Entry 9FFU (electron microscopy, 2.50 A resolution); this record covers chains D and E of the 6 polymer chains in the assembly.

Chain D:
Molecule: Gamma-aminobutyric acid receptor subunit alpha-1
From: Homo sapiens
UniProtKB: P14867 (GBRA1_HUMAN); residues 5-429 here correspond to UniProt positions 32-456 (UniProt number = residue number + 27)
Chain sequence (411 residues; each row starts with the number of its first residue; note: 71 numbers in that range are skipped by the numbering (no residue carries them; nothing is unmodelled there); numbers below 1 keep their minus sign (Met-52 is residue -52)):
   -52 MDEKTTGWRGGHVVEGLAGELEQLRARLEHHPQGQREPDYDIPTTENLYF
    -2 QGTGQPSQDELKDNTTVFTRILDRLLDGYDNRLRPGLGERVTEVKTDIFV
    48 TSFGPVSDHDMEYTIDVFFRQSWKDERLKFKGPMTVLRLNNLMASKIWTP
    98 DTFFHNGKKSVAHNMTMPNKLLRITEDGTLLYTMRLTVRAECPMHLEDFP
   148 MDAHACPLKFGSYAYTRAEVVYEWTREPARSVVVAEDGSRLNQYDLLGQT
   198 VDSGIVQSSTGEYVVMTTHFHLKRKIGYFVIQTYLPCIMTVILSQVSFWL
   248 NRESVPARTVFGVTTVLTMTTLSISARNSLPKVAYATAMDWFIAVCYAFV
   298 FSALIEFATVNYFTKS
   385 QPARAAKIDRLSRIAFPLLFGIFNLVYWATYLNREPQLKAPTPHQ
Unresolved in the structure: -52 to 11, 419-429
Disulfide bonds: Cys139-Cys153
Glycans and other covalent adducts: N-acetylglucosamine (NAG) linked to Asn111
Construct notes: initiating methionine (-52); expression tag (-51 to 4); linker (313, 385-390)
Small-molecule neighbours: gamma-amino-butanoic acid (ABU): Phe65, Arg67, Leu118, Thr130
UniProt features mapped onto this chain:
  - binding site (4-aminobutanoate): Arg67, Thr130
  - binding site (3alpha-hydroxy-5alpha-pregnan-11,20-dione): Trp246
  - glycosylation (N-linked (GlcNAc...) asparagine): Asn11, Asn111

Chain E:
Molecule: Gamma-aminobutyric acid receptor subunit beta-3
From: Homo sapiens
UniProtKB: P28472 (GBRB3_HUMAN); residues 1-448 here correspond to UniProt positions 26-473 (UniProt number = residue number + 25)
Chain sequence (395 residues; each row starts with the number of its first residue; note: 107 numbers in that range are skipped by the numbering (no residue carries them; nothing is unmodelled there); numbers below 1 keep their minus sign (Met-53 is residue -53)):
   -53 MDEKTTGWRGGHVVEGLAGELEQLRARLEHHPQGQREPDYDIPTTENLYF
    -3 QGTGQSVNDPGNMSFVKETVDKLLKGYDIRLRPDFGGPPVCVGMNIDIAS
    47 IDMVSEVNMDYTLTMYFQQYWRDKRLAYSGIPLNLTLDNRVADQLWVPDT
    97 YFLNDKKSFVHGVTVKNRMIRLHPDGTVLYGLRITTTAACMMDLRRYPLD
   147 EQNCTLEIESYGYTTDDIEFYWRGGDKAVTGVERIELPQFSIVEHRLVSR
   197 NVVFATGAYPRLSLSFRLKRNIGYFILQTYMPSILITILSWVSFWINYDA
   247 SAARVALGITTVLTMTTINTHLRETLPKIPYVKAIDMYLMGCFVFVFLAL
   297 LEYAFVNYIFFSQPARAA
   422 AIDRWSRIVFPFTFSLFNLVYWLYYVN
Unresolved in the structure: -53 to 7, 448
Disulfide bonds: Cys136-Cys150
Glycans and other covalent adducts: N-acetylglucosamine (NAG) linked to Asn80; glycan linked to Asn149
Construct notes: initiating methionine (-53); expression tag (-52 to 0); linker (308-314)
Small-molecule neighbours: gamma-amino-butanoic acid (ABU): Tyr97, Glu155, Ser156, Tyr157, Phe200, Thr202, Tyr205
UniProt features mapped onto this chain:
  - binding site (benzamidine): Asp95 to Tyr97, Glu155 to Tyr157, Phe200
  - binding site (4-aminobutanoate): Tyr97, Glu155, Tyr157, Thr202
  - binding site (histamine): Tyr97, Ser156, Tyr157, Thr202
  - glycosylation (N-linked (GlcNAc...) asparagine): Asn8, Asn80, Asn149

Interface between chain D and chain E:
Residue-residue contacts - 93 pairs, chain D then chain E:
  Thr12(D) - Leu27(E)
  Phe15(D) - Leu27(E)  hydrophobic
  Phe15(D) - Phe31(E)  hydrophobic
  Thr16(D) - Asp24(E)  hydrogen bond
  Thr16(D) - Leu27(E)
  Leu19(D) - Arg26(E)
  Leu19(D) - Leu27(E)  hydrophobic
  Asp20(D) - Arg26(E)  salt bridge
  Leu23(D) - Arg26(E)
  Phe46(D) - Phe200(E)  hydrophobic
  Phe65(D) - Tyr97(E)
  Phe65(D) - Tyr157(E)  hydrophobic
  Phe65(D) - Phe200(E)  hydrophobic
  Arg67(D) - Ala201(E)
  Arg67(D) - Thr202(E)
  Met81(D) - Phe31(E)  hydrophobic
  Met81(D) - Gly32(E)
  Arg85(D) - Phe31(E)
  Arg85(D) - Asp162(E)  salt bridge
  Arg85(D) - Asp163(E)  salt bridge
  Asn87(D) - Ile25(E)  hydrogen bond (side chain-backbone)
  Asn87(D) - Arg26(E)  hydrogen bond (backbone-backbone)
  Leu89(D) - Ile25(E)  hydrophobic
  Leu89(D) - Arg26(E)
  Met90(D) - Arg26(E)
  Met112(D) - Thr96(E)
  Met112(D) - Tyr97(E)
  Met112(D) - Phe98(E)  hydrophobic
  Met112(D) - Ser104(E)
  Met112(D) - Phe105(E)
  Met112(D) - Val106(E)  hydrophobic
  Met112(D) - Ile130(E)  hydrophobic
  Thr113(D) - Thr96(E)  hydrogen bond (backbone-backbone)
  Thr113(D) - Leu128(E)
  Met114(D) - Val93(E)  hydrophobic
  Met114(D) - Pro94(E)
  Asn116(D) - Tyr97(E)
  Asn116(D) - Tyr157(E)
  Lys117(D) - Tyr157(E)
  Leu118(D) - Tyr157(E)
  Leu118(D) - Gly158(E)
  Arg120(D) - Gly158(E)  hydrogen bond (side chain-backbone)
  Arg120(D) - Thr160(E)
  Arg120(D) - Thr202(E)  hydrogen bond (side chain-backbone)
  Arg120(D) - Tyr205(E)  hydrogen bond
  Leu128(D) - Thr202(E)
  Thr130(D) - Tyr157(E)
  Met131(D) - Tyr157(E)  hydrogen bond (backbone-side chain)
  Arg132(D) - Tyr97(E)
  Arg132(D) - Phe98(E)  hydrogen bond (side chain-backbone)
  Arg132(D) - Leu99(E)
  Arg132(D) - Asp101(E)  salt bridge
  Arg132(D) - Tyr157(E)  hydrogen bond (backbone-side chain)
  Ser186(D) - Met137(E)
  Arg187(D) - Lys102(E)
  Arg187(D) - Ala135(E)
  Arg187(D) - Met137(E)
  Asn189(D) - Met137(E)
  Asn189(D) - Lys274(E)
  Asn189(D) - Pro276(E)
  Gln190(D) - Lys274(E)
  Lys222(D) - Pro276(E)
  Gly224(D) - Pro276(E)
  Tyr225(D) - Arg269(E)  hydrogen bond (backbone-side chain)
  Tyr225(D) - Lys274(E)
  Tyr225(D) - Ile275(E)
  Tyr225(D) - Pro276(E)
  Ile228(D) - Arg269(E)
  Gln229(D) - Thr266(E)
  Gln229(D) - Arg269(E)
  Gln229(D) - Glu270(E)
  Met236(D) - Phe289(E)  hydrophobic
  Met236(D) - Phe293(E)  hydrophobic
  Leu240(D) - Ile255(E)  hydrophobic
  Leu240(D) - Phe293(E)  hydrophobic
  Leu240(D) - Leu296(E)  hydrophobic
  Val243(D) - Leu297(E)  hydrophobic
  Trp246(D) - Tyr304(E)
  Leu247(D) - Asn303(E)
  Asn248(D) - Asn303(E)  hydrogen bond (backbone-side chain)
  Asn248(D) - Phe306(E)
  Asn248(D) - Phe307(E)
  Glu250(D) - Phe307(E)
  Ser251(D) - Ser247(E)
  Ser251(D) - Asn303(E)
  Ala254(D) - Val251(E)  hydrophobic
  Phe258(D) - Val251(E)  hydrophobic
  Phe258(D) - Ile255(E)  hydrophobic
  Thr261(D) - Ile255(E)
  Thr261(D) - Leu259(E)
  Thr265(D) - Leu259(E)
  Ser276(D) - Lys274(E)  hydrogen bond
  Arg397(D) - Tyr304(E)  hydrogen bond
Other interface residues (no listed pair), chain D (57 interface residues in all): Thr48, Leu84, Leu86, His110, Phe226, Ile239, Pro253, Val257, Ser272
Other interface residues (no listed pair), chain E (60 interface residues in all): Met55, Trp92, Asp95, Asn100, Tyr159, Ala248, Val258, Asn265, Pro273, Tyr277, Val278, Ala300

Summary:
57 residues of chain D face 60 of chain E across their interface, with 14 hydrogen bonds and 4 salt bridges.
Polar contacts include Asp20(D)-Arg26(E), Arg85(D)-Asp162(E) and Arg85(D)-Asp163(E). Gamma-amino-butanoic acid
is bound between chain D and chain E. Covalently linked N-acetylglucosamine: at Asn111(D).
Chain D is Gamma-aminobutyric acid receptor subunit alpha-1 and chain E is Gamma-aminobutyric acid receptor
subunit beta-3, both from Homo sapiens; the structure, Cryo-EM structure of the alpha1beta3 GABA(A) receptor
in complex with GABA and Mb25 in the long-lived ..., was determined by electron microscopy.
